PDB entry 1M7R | X-ray diffraction, 2.60 A resolution | chains A and B

[Chain A (and B)]
Molecule: Myotubularin-related Protein-2
Organism: Homo sapiens
Notes: EC 3.1.3.64; fragment: PH and Phosphatase Domains (Residues 1-643); chain B of this document is another copy of the same molecule, construct and numbering; everything in this record applies to it too
Reference sequence: Q13614 (MTMR2_HUMAN); numbering as in UniProt (aligned over 1-643)
Chain sequence (657 residues; numbered -2 to 654; the number before each row is that of its first residue; numbers below 1 keep their minus sign (Met-2 is residue -2)):
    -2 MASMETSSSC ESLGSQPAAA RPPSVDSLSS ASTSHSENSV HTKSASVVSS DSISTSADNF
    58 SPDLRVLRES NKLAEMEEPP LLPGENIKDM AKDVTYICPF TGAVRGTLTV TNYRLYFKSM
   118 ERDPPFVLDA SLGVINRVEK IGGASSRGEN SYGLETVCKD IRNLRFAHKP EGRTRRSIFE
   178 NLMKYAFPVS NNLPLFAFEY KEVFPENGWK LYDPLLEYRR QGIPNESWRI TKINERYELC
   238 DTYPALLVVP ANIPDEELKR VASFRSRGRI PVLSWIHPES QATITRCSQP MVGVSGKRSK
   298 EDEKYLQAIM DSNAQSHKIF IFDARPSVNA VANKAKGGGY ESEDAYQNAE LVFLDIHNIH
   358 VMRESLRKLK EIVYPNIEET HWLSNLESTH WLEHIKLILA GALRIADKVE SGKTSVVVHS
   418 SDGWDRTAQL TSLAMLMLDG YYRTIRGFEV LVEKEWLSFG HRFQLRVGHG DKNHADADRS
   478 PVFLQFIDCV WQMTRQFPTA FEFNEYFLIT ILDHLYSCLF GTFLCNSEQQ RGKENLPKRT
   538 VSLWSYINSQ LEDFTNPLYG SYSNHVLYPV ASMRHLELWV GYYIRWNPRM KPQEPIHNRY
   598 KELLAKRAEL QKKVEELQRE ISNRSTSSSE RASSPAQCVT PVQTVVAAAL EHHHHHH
Disordered / not traced: -2 to 73, 587-654
Sequence notes: cloning artifact (-2 to 0); engineered mutation Ser417 (Cys in Q13614); expression tag (644-654)
Curated features (UniProtKB/Swiss-Prot):
  - binding site (a 1,2-diacyl-sn-glycero-3-phospho-(1D-myo-inositol-3,5-bisphosphate)): Asn330, Asn355, Ile356, Ser418, Asp419, Gly420, Trp421, Asp422, Arg423, Arg459, Arg463
  - binding site (a 1,2-diacyl-sn-glycero-3-phospho-(1D-myo-inositol-3-phosphate)): Asn330, Asn355, Ile356, Ser418, Asp419, Gly420, Trp421, Asp422, Arg423, Arg463
  - modified residue (Phosphoserine): Ser6, Ser9, Ser58
  - natural variant: Arg283 (R283W: In CMT4B1)
  - mutagenesis: Asn330 (N330D: Decreased phosphatidylinositol-3,5-bisphosphate 3-phosphatase activity. Decreased phosphatidylinositol-3-phosphate phosphatase activity), His357 (H357N: Decreased phosphatidylinositol-3,5-bisphosphate 3-phosphatase activity. Decreased phosphatidylinositol-3-phosphate phosphatase activity), Asp419 (D419A: No effect on phosphatidylinositol-3,5-bisphosphate 3-phosphatase activity. Decreased phosphatidylinositol-3-phosphate phosphatase activity), Asp422 (D422A: Loss of phosphatidylinositol-3,5-bisphosphate 3-phosphatase activity. Loss of phosphatidylinositol-3-phosphate phosphatase activity), Pro589 to Val643 (Loss of homodimerization. Loss of interaction with SBF1), Leu607 (L607Y: Decreased homodimerization. Decreased interaction with SBF1)

[Interface between chain A and chain B]
Contacting residue pairs - 24 pairs, chain A then chain B:
  Ile374(A) - Arg571(B)
  Glu376(A) - Lys393(B)  salt bridge
  Glu376(A) - Ser569(B)  hydrogen bond
  Glu376(A) - Met570(B)  hydrogen bond (side chain-backbone)
  Thr377(A) - Glu384(B)
  His378(A) - Glu384(B)
  Trp379(A) - Glu384(B)
  Trp379(A) - Met570(B)
  Trp379(A) - Arg571(B)
  Leu380(A) - Leu380(B)
  Leu380(A) - Glu384(B)  hydrogen bond (backbone-side chain)
  Ser381(A) - Glu384(B)  hydrogen bond
  Leu383(A) - Leu380(B)  hydrophobic
  Glu384(A) - Thr377(B)
  Glu384(A) - His378(B)  salt bridge
  Glu384(A) - Trp379(B)
  Glu384(A) - Leu380(B)  hydrogen bond (side chain-backbone)
  Glu384(A) - Ser381(B)  hydrogen bond (side chain-backbone)
  Lys393(A) - Glu376(B)
  Met570(A) - Glu376(B)
  Met570(A) - Leu380(B)  hydrophobic
  Arg571(A) - Ile374(B)
  Arg571(A) - Val577(B)
  Val577(A) - Arg571(B)
Interface residues without a listed pair, chain A (16 interface residues in all): Leu389, Ser569, Ile581
Interface residues without a listed pair, chain B (18 interface residues in all): Leu383, Leu389, Glu390, Ile581, Asn584

[Summary]
Chain A and chain B form an interface of 16 and 18 residues respectively; the contacts include 6 hydrogen
bonds and 2 salt bridges. Among the polar pairs are Glu376(A)-Lys393(B), Glu384(A)-His378(B) and
Glu376(A)-Ser569(B).
Both chains are Myotubularin-related Protein-2 (Homo sapiens). Entry 1M7R (Crystal Structure of
Myotubularin-related Protein-2 (MTMR2) Complexed with Phosphate) was determined by X-ray diffraction (same
publication as 1LW3).
